1L7N - chain A; structure by X-ray diffraction, 1.80 A resolution.

[Chain A]
Name: Phosphoserine phosphatase
Organism: Methanocaldococcus jannaschii
Notes: EC 3.1.3.3
UniProtKB: Q58989 (SERB_METJA); residue numbers follow UniProt; this construct covers 1-211
Amino-acid sequence (211 residues; each row starts with the number of its first residue):
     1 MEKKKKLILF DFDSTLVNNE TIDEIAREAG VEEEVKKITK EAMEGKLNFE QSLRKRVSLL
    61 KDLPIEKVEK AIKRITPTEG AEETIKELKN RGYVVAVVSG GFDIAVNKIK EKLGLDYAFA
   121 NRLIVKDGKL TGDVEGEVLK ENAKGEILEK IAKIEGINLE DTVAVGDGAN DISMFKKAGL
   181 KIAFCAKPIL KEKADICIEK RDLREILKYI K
Unresolved in the structure: 1-2
Construct notes: modified residue (1, 43, 174)
Modified residues: Mse1 (selenomethionine); Mse43 (selenomethionine; parent Met); Mse174 (selenomethionine; parent Met)
Metal / ion sites: aluminium fluoride Al: Asp11 (together with Mg2+); tetrafluoroaluminate ion: Asp11, Lys144 (together with Mg2+); Mg2+: Asp11, Asp13, Asp167 (together with aluminium fluoride, tetrafluoroaluminate)
Ligand contacts: aluminium fluoride / tetrafluoroaluminate: Asp11, Phe12, Asp13, Mse43, Val98, Ser99, Gly100, Gly101, Lys144, Asp167, Asn170, Asp171
Curated features (UniProtKB/Swiss-Prot):
  - active site: Asp11 (Nucleophile), Asp13 (Proton donor)
  - binding site (Mg(2+)): Asp11, Asp13, Asp167
  - binding site (substrate): Glu20, Arg56, Ser99, Gly100, Lys144, Asn170
  - mutagenesis: Asp11 (D11N: Loss of activity)
From the paper describing this entry:
  - Mg2+ coordination: Asp11, Asp13, Asp167
  - binding site for aluminium fluoride Al: Asp11, Asp13
  - catalytic residues: Asp13, Glu20 (proposed by the authors, not directly observed)
  - catalytic residues: Asp11, Phe12, Gly100, Lys144
  - binding site for tetrafluoroaluminate ion: Phe12, Asp13, Gly100, Lys144
  - mutagenesis - D11N (25-fold): decreased catalytic activity

[Summary]
Chain A binds aluminium fluoride / tetrafluoroaluminate. Asp11 and Lys144 form the tetrafluoroaluminate ion
site. The Mg2+ site is built by Asp11, Asp13 and Asp167. UniProt lists active-site residues Asp11 and Asp13, 3
Mg2+-binding residues, 6 substrate-binding residues and one mutagenesis site. From the paper: catalytic
residues Asp13, Glu20 and Asp11 among others; D11N reduces catalytic activity.
Chain A is Phosphoserine phosphatase (Methanocaldococcus jannaschii); the structure, Transition state analogue
of phosphoserine phosphatase (aluminum fluoride complex), was determined by X-ray diffraction (same
publication as 1L7O, 1L7P and 1L7M).
